5LWG - chains C and D of the 4 polymer chains in the assembly; structure by electron microscopy, 3.20 A resolution.

== Chain C ==
Molecule: VP3
Organism: Israeli acute paralysis virus
Reference sequence: G0Z733 (G0Z733_9VIRU); residues 1-300 here correspond to UniProt positions 400-699 (UniProt number = residue number + 399)
Sequence (300 residues; each row starts with the number of its first residue):
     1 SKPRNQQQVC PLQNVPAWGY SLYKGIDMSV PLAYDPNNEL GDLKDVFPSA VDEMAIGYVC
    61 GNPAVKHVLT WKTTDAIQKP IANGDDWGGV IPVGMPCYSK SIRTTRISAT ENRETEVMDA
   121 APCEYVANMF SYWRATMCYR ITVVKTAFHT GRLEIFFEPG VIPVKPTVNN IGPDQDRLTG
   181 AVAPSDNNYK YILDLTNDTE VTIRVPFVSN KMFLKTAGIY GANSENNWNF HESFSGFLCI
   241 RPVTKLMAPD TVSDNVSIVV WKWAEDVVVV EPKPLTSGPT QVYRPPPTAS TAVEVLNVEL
Differences from the reference sequence: conflict Arg-106 (Ser505 in G0Z733), Ala-109 (Glu508 in G0Z733), Met-118 (Ile517 in G0Z733), Arg-177 (Gln576 in G0Z733)

== Chain D ==
Molecule: VP4
Organism: Israeli acute paralysis virus
Reference sequence: B3TZL5 (B3TZL5_9VIRU); residues 13-69 here correspond to UniProt positions 343-399 (UniProt number = residue number + 330)
Sequence (57 residues; each row starts with the number of its first residue):
    13 TSENPKIGPI SEVASGVKTT ANGIERIPVI GEIAKPVTTA VKWFADVVGT VAAIFGW
Differences from the reference sequence: conflict Ile-19 (Val349 in B3TZL5)
From the paper describing this entry:
  - conformationally variable residues (order/disorder transition): Thr-13 to Trp-69

== Chain C / chain D interface ==
Residue-residue contacts - 24 pairs, chain C then chain D:
  Lys-24(C) / Ile-22(D)
  Gly-25(C) / Ile-22(D)
  Asp-35(C) / Trp-55(D)
  Asn-37(C) / Lys-54(D)
  Asn-37(C) / Trp-55(D)
  Glu-39(C) / Lys-47(D)  salt bridge
  Glu-39(C) / Val-53(D)
  Glu-39(C) / Trp-55(D)  hydrogen bond (backbone-side chain)
  Leu-40(C) / Lys-47(D)  hydrogen bond (backbone-side chain)
  Asp-42(C) / Ile-42(D)
  Asp-42(C) / Lys-47(D)  hydrogen bond (backbone-backbone)
  Asp-42(C) / Pro-48(D)
  Leu-43(C) / Val-41(D)  hydrophobic
  Ala-50(C) / Pro-40(D)
  Ala-50(C) / Val-41(D)  hydrogen bond (backbone-backbone)
  Val-51(C) / Arg-38(D)
  Val-51(C) / Ile-39(D)
  Val-51(C) / Val-41(D)
  Asp-52(C) / Ile-39(D)  hydrogen bond (backbone-backbone)
  Asp-52(C) / Val-41(D)
  Asp-52(C) / Glu-44(D)
  Gly-57(C) / Ile-36(D)
  Glu-265(C) / Ile-36(D)
  Val-267(C) / Asn-34(D)  hydrogen bond (backbone-side chain)
Also at the interface, not in a pair above, chain C (21 interface residues in all): Gly-41, Lys-44, Ala-55, Gly-61, Ala-264, Asp-266, Val-268
Also at the interface, not in a pair above, chain D (18 interface residues in all): Ser-23, Ala-33, Gly-35, Ile-45

== In short ==
21 residues of chain C face 18 of chain D across their interface; the contacts include 6 hydrogen bonds and 1
salt bridge. Polar pairs include Glu-39(C)/Lys-47(D), Glu-39(C)/Trp-55(D) and Leu-40(C)/Lys-47(D). The paper
reports conformational variability at Thr-13(D).
Chain C is VP3 and chain D is VP4, both from Israeli acute paralysis virus; the structure, Israeli acute
paralysis virus heated to 63 degree - full particle, was determined by electron microscopy together with 5LWI
from the same study.
